1KX3 - chains G and H of the 10 polymer chains in the assembly; structure by X-ray diffraction, 2.00 A resolution.

Chain G:
Name: histone H2A.1
Source organism: Xenopus laevis
Reference sequence: P06897 (H2A1_XENLA); aligned to UniProt positions 1-128 over residues 1-128 (the alignment contains insertions or deletions, so no single offset holds)
Sequence (128 residues; row label = number of the first residue in the row):
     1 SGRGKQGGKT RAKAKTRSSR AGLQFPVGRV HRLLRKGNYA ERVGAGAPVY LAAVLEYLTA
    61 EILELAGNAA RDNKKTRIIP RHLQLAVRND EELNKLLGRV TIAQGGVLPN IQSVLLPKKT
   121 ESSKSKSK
Unresolved in the structure: 1-13, 120-128
Sequence notes: variant Arg99 (Gly in P06897); conflict Ser123 (Ala in P06897)

Chain H:
Name: histone H2B.2
Source organism: Xenopus laevis
Reference sequence: P02281 (H2B1_XENLA); residues -2 to 122 here correspond to UniProt positions 1-125 (UniProt number = residue number + 3)
Sequence (125 residues; numbered -2 to 122; the number before each row is that of its first residue; numbers below 1 keep their minus sign (Pro-2 is residue -2)):
    -2 PEPAKSAPAP KKGSKKAVTK TQKKDGKKRR KTRKESYAIY VYKVLKQVHP DTGISSKAMS
    58 IMNSFVNDVF ERIAGEASRL AHYNKRSTIT SREIQTAVRL LLPGELAKHA VSEGTKAVTK
   118 YTSAK
Unresolved in the structure: -2 to 28
Sequence notes: variant Thr29 (Ser32 in P02281)

How chain G and chain H interact:
Pairs across the interface (123):
  Arg17(G) with Tyr118(H)
  Ser19(G) with Lys117(H)
  Arg20(G) with Lys117(H); Tyr118(H); Ala121(H); Lys122(H), hydrogen bond (side chain-backbone)
  Ala21(G) with Ala114(H); Lys117(H); Tyr118(H), hydrophobic
  Gly22(G) with Lys117(H)
  Leu23(G) with Ala114(H), hydrophobic
  Gln24(G) with Tyr37(H); Lys40(H); Gln44(H)
  Phe25(G) with Tyr37(H); Val41(H), hydrophobic; Val63(H), hydrophobic
  Pro26(G) with Tyr37(H)
  Arg29(G) with Glu32(H), salt bridge; Ser33(H), hydrogen bond (side chain-backbone); Tyr37(H)
  Val30(G) with Phe67(H), hydrophobic
  Arg32(G) with Glu32(H), salt bridge
  Leu33(G) with Tyr34(H); Phe67(H), hydrophobic
  Leu34(G) with Phe67(H), hydrophobic; Ala71(H), hydrophobic
  Tyr39(G) with Phe67(H); Ala71(H), hydrophobic; Gly72(H); Ser75(H), hydrogen bond (backbone-side chain); His79(H); Ile86(H), hydrophobic
  Ala40(G) with Ser84(H); Ile86(H), hydrophobic
  Glu41(G) with Ser84(H), hydrogen bond (backbone-backbone)
  Arg42(G) with Ser84(H), hydrogen bond (backbone-backbone); Thr85(H); Ile86(H), hydrogen bond (backbone-backbone)
  Val43(G) with Ile86(H)
  Gly44(G) with Thr85(H); Ile86(H), hydrogen bond (backbone-backbone)
  Gly46(G) with Val115(H)
  Ala47(G) with Ile86(H); Thr87(H); Ser88(H); Ile91(H)
  Val49(G) with Ala114(H); Val115(H); Tyr118(H), hydrophobic
  Tyr50(G) with Ile91(H), hydrophobic; Gln92(H), hydrogen bond; Val108(H), hydrogen bond (side chain-backbone); Gly111(H); Thr112(H); Val115(H)
  Leu51(G) with Phe67(H), hydrophobic; Ile70(H), hydrophobic; Ile91(H)
  Ala53(G) with Glu110(H); Gly111(H); Ala114(H), hydrophobic
  Val54(G) with Ile70(H), hydrophobic; Val95(H), hydrophobic; Ala107(H)
  Leu55(G) with Val63(H); Val66(H), hydrophobic; Phe67(H)
  Glu56(G) with Val41(H)
  Tyr57(G) with Leu103(H); His106(H), hydrogen bond; Ala107(H); Glu110(H)
  Leu58(G) with Phe62(H), hydrophobic; Val66(H), hydrophobic; Leu103(H), hydrophobic
  Thr59(G) with Met59(H); Val63(H)
  Ala60(G) with Val41(H), hydrophobic
  Ile62(G) with Phe62(H), hydrophobic
  Leu63(G) with Val38(H); Leu42(H); His46(H); Met59(H), hydrophobic
  Glu64(G) with Val45(H); His46(H), salt bridge
  Gly67(G) with His46(H)
  Asn68(G) with His46(H)
  Thr76(G) with Thr49(H); Gly50(H), hydrogen bond (backbone-backbone)
  Arg77(G) with Gly50(H); Ile51(H); Ser52(H)
  Ile78(G) with Leu42(H), hydrophobic; Thr49(H); Gly50(H), hydrogen bond (backbone-backbone); Ile51(H); Ser52(H), hydrogen bond (backbone-backbone); Ala55(H)
  Ile79(G) with Ser52(H); Ala55(H)
  Pro80(G) with Ser52(H); Lys54(H); Ala55(H); Ile58(H), hydrophobic
  Leu83(G) with Ala55(H); Ile58(H), hydrophobic; Met59(H), hydrophobic
  Glu92(G) with Pro100(H); Gly101(H); Glu102(H), hydrogen bond (side chain-backbone); Leu103(H), hydrogen bond (side chain-backbone)
  Leu93(G) with Leu103(H), hydrophobic
  Lys95(G) with Pro100(H)
  Leu96(G) with Arg69(H), hydrogen bond (backbone-side chain); Leu98(H); Leu99(H), hydrophobic
  Leu97(G) with Phe62(H), hydrophobic; Arg69(H)
  Val100(G) with Asp65(H); Arg69(H)
  Ile102(G) with Ile58(H), hydrophobic
  Ala103(G) with Ile58(H)
Also at the interface, not in a pair above, chain G (53 interface residues in all): Glu61
Also at the interface, not in a pair above, chain H (58 interface residues in all): Asp48, Glu68

Overview:
53 residues of chain G and 58 residues of chain H are in contact; the contacts include 16 hydrogen bonds and 3
salt bridges. Polar contacts include Arg29(G)-Glu32(H), Arg32(G)-Glu32(H) and Glu64(G)-His46(H).
Here chain G is histone H2A.1 and chain H is histone H2B.2, both from Xenopus laevis. Entry 1KX3 (X-Ray
Structure of the Nucleosome Core Particle, NCP146, at 2.0 A Resolution) was determined by X-ray diffraction,
deposited together with 1KX4.
